Entry 9DWF (electron microscopy, 3.10 A resolution); this record covers chains F and I of the 11 polymer chains in the assembly.

# Chain F
Protein: Histone H4
Organism: Homo sapiens
Reference sequence: P62805 (H4_HUMAN); residues 1-102 here correspond to UniProt positions 2-103 (UniProt number = residue number + 1)
Sequence (102 residues; each row starts with the number of its first residue):
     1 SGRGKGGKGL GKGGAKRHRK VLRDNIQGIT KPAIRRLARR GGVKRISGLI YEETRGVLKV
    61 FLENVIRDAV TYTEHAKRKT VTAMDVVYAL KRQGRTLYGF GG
Not modelled in the structure: 1-21, 102
Swiss-Prot annotation at these positions:
  - DNA-binding region: Lys16 to Lys20
  - modified residue: Ser1 (N-acetylserine), Arg3 (Asymmetric dimethylarginine), Lys5 (N6-(2-hydroxyisobutyryl)lysine), Lys8 (N6-(2-hydroxyisobutyryl)lysine), Lys12 (N6-(2-hydroxyisobutyryl)lysine), Lys16 (N6-(2-hydroxyisobutyryl)lysine), Lys20 (N6,N6,N6-trimethyllysine), Lys31 (N6-(2-hydroxyisobutyryl)lysine), Lys44 (N6-(2-hydroxyisobutyryl)lysine), Ser47 (Phosphoserine), Tyr51 (Phosphotyrosine), Lys59 (N6-(2-hydroxyisobutyryl)lysine), Lys77 (N6-(2-hydroxyisobutyryl)lysine), Lys79 (N6-(2-hydroxyisobutyryl)lysine), Thr80 (Phosphothreonine), Tyr88 (Phosphotyrosine), Lys91 (N6-(2-hydroxyisobutyryl)lysine)
  - cross-link (Glycyl lysine isopeptide (Lys-Gly)): Lys12 (interchain with G-Cter in SUMO2), Lys20 (interchain with G-Cter in SUMO2), Lys31 (interchain with G-Cter in SUMO2), Lys59 (interchain with G-Cter in SUMO2), Lys79 (interchain with G-Cter in SUMO2), Lys91 (interchain with G-Cter in SUMO2)

# Chain I
Molecule: 601 I strand (damaged strand 1)
Sequence (117 nucleotides; row label = number of the first residue in the row):
     1 ATCGAGAATC CCGGTGCCGA GGCCGCTCAA TTGGTCGTAG ACAGCTCTAG CACCGCTTAA
    61 ACGCACGTAC GCGCTGTCCC CCGCGTTTTA ACCGCCAAGG GGATTACTCC CTAGTCT

# Chain F / chain I interface
Contacting residue pairs (11; chain F residue first):
  Arg35(F) - DC82(I)  salt bridge to the phosphate
  Arg45(F) - DC82(I)  phosphate contact
  Ile46(F) - DC81(I)  sugar contact
  Ile46(F) - DC82(I)  hydrogen bond to the phosphate
  Ser47(F) - DC81(I)  phosphate contact
  Gly48(F) - DC81(I)  hydrogen bond to the phosphate
  Arg78(F) - DG102(I)  phosphate contact
  Arg78(F) - DA103(I)  phosphate contact
  Lys79(F) - DG101(I)  salt bridge to the phosphate
  Lys79(F) - DG102(I)  hydrogen bond to the phosphate
  Thr80(F) - DG102(I)  hydrogen bond to the phosphate
Interface residues without a listed pair, chain F (12 interface residues in all): Arg39, Lys44, Tyr51, Lys77
Interface residues without a listed pair, chain I (6 interface residues in all): DG83

# In short
12 residues of chain F and 6 residues of chain I are in contact; the contacts include 4 hydrogen bonds and 2
salt bridges. Polar contacts include Ile46(F)-DC82(I), Gly48(F)-DC81(I) and Lys79(F)-DG102(I). From UniProt: a
DNA-binding region on chain F.
Here chain F is Histone H4 (Homo sapiens) and chain I is 601 I strand (damaged strand 1). Entry 9DWF
(Nucleosome containing a 1-nt gap at SHL-4.5) was determined by electron microscopy.
